PDB entry 8TOB | electron microscopy, 3.14 A resolution | chains GA and PA of the 44 polymer chains in the assembly

Chain GA (and PA):
Protein: Fimbrial protein
Source organism: Acinetobacter genomosp. 16BJ
Notes: chain PA of this document is another copy of the same molecule, construct and numbering; everything in this record applies to it too
UniProt: N9RQW9 (N9RQW9_9GAMM); numbering as in UniProt (aligned over 9-78)
Chain sequence (70 residues; each row starts with the number of its first residue):
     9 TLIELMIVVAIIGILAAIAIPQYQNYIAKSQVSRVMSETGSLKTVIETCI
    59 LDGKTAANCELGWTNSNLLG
Disulfides: Cys57-Cys67
Reported in the primary citation:
  - post-translational modification sites: Gly78

How chain GA and chain PA interact:
Residue-residue contacts (4):
  Thr52(GA) - Leu10(PA)
  Thr52(GA) - Ile11(PA)
  Thr52(GA) - Met14(PA)
  Leu59(GA) - Ile15(PA)  hydrophobic
Interface residues without a listed pair, chain GA (4 interface residues in all): Glu55, Thr56

In short:
Chain GA and chain PA each contribute 4 residues to their interface. The paper reports a modification site at
Gly78(GA).
Chain GA and chain PA are both Fimbrial protein (Acinetobacter genomosp. 16BJ); the structure, Acinetobacter
GP16 Type IV pilus, was determined by electron microscopy, deposited together with 8TOC, 8TV9, 8TVA, 8TW2 and
8TWC.
